Entry 9AV9 (X-ray diffraction, 1.94 A resolution); this record covers chains A and D of the 4 polymer chains in the assembly.

== Chain A ==
Protein: Hemoglobin subunit alpha
Source organism: Homo sapiens
UniProtKB: P69905 (HBA_HUMAN); residues 1-141 here correspond to UniProt positions 2-142 (UniProt number = residue number + 1)
Sequence (141 residues; row label = number of the first residue in the row):
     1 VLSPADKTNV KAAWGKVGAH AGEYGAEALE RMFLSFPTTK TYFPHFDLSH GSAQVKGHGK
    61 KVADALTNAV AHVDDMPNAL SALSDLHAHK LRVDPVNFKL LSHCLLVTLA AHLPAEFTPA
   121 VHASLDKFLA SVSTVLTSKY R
Bound ions: heme Fe near His-87 (its only coordinating residue here)
Residues lining bound ligands: heme (HEM): Met-32, Thr-39, Tyr-42, Phe-43, His-45, Phe-46, His-58, Lys-61, Val-62, Ala-65, Leu-66, Leu-83, Leu-86, His-87, Leu-91, Val-93, Asn-97, Phe-98, Leu-101, Val-132, Leu-136
Curated features (UniProtKB/Swiss-Prot):
  - binding site (O2): His-58
  - binding site (heme b): His-87
  - site: Thr-8, Asn-9 (Microbial infection: Cleavage), Lys-11 (Not glycated), Ala-13, Trp-14 (Microbial infection: Cleavage), Tyr-24, Gly-25 (Microbial infection: Cleavage), Leu-29, Glu-30 (Microbial infection: Cleavage), His-45, Phe-46 (Microbial infection: Cleavage), Asp-47, Leu-48 (Microbial infection: Cleavage), Ser-52, Ala-53 (Microbial infection: Cleavage), Val-55, Lys-56 (Microbial infection: Cleavage), Lys-56 (Not glycated), Gly-59, Lys-60 (Microbial infection: Cleavage), Lys-60 (Not glycated), Lys-90 (Not glycated), Leu-91, Arg-92 (Microbial infection: Cleavage), Lys-99 (Not glycated), Leu-106, Val-107 (Microbial infection: Cleavage), Thr-108, Leu-109 (Microbial infection: Cleavage), Val-121, His-122 (Microbial infection: Cleavage), Ser-133, Thr-134 (Microbial infection: Cleavage)
  - modified residue: Ser-3 (Phosphoserine), Lys-7 (N6-succinyllysine), Thr-8 (Phosphothreonine), Lys-11 (N6-succinyllysine), Lys-16 (N6-acetyllysine), Tyr-24 (Phosphotyrosine), Ser-35 (Phosphoserine), Lys-40 (N6-succinyllysine), Ser-49 (Phosphoserine), Ser-102 (Phosphoserine), Thr-108 (Phosphothreonine), Ser-124 (Phosphoserine), Ser-131 (Phosphoserine), Thr-134 (Phosphothreonine), Thr-137 (Phosphothreonine), Ser-138 (Phosphoserine)
  - glycosylation (N-linked (Glc) (glycation) lysine): Lys-7, Lys-16, Lys-40, Lys-61

== Chain D ==
Protein: Hemoglobin subunit beta
Source organism: Homo sapiens
UniProtKB: P68871 (HBB_HUMAN); residues 1-146 here correspond to UniProt positions 2-147 (UniProt number = residue number + 1)
Sequence (146 residues; each row starts with the number of its first residue):
     1 VHLTPAEKSA VTALWGKVNV DEVGGEALGR LLVVYPWTQR FFESFGDLST PDAVMGNPKV
    61 KAHGKKVLGA FSDGLAHLDN LKGTFATLSE LHCDKLHVDP ENFRLLGNVL VCVLAHHFGK
   121 EFTPPVQAAY QKVVAGVANA LAHKYH
Disordered / not traced: 145-146
Construct notes: engineered mutation Ala-6 (Glu7 in P68871)
Bound ions: heme Fe near His-92 (its only coordinating residue here)
Residues lining bound ligands: heme (HEM): Leu-31, Thr-38, Phe-41, Phe-42, Phe-45, His-63, Lys-66, Val-67, Ala-70, Phe-71, Phe-85, Leu-88, Leu-91, His-92, Leu-96, Val-98, Asn-102, Phe-103, Leu-106, Val-137, Leu-141
Curated features (UniProtKB/Swiss-Prot):
  - binding site ((2R)-2,3-bisphosphoglycerate): Val-1, His-2, Lys-82, His-143
  - binding site (heme b): His-63, His-92
  - site: Glu-7, Lys-8 (Microbial infection: Cleavage), Gly-25, Glu-26 (Microbial infection: Cleavage), Gly-29, Arg-30 (Microbial infection: Cleavage), Tyr-35, Pro-36 (Microbial infection: Cleavage), Trp-37, Thr-38 (Microbial infection: Cleavage), Phe-45, Gly-46 (Microbial infection: Cleavage), Asp-52, Ala-53 (Microbial infection: Cleavage), Gly-56, Asn-57 (Microbial infection: Cleavage), Lys-59 (Not glycated), Phe-71, Ser-72 (Microbial infection: Cleavage), Gly-74, Leu-75 (Microbial infection: Cleavage), Lys-82 (Not glycated), Thr-84, Phe-85 (Microbial infection: Cleavage), His-92, Cys-93 (Microbial infection: Cleavage), Lys-95 (Not glycated), Arg-104, Leu-105 (Microbial infection: Cleavage), Leu-110, Val-111 (Microbial infection: Cleavage), Gly-119, Lys-120 (Microbial infection: Cleavage), Phe-122, Thr-123 (Microbial infection: Cleavage), Ala-128, Ala-129 (Microbial infection: Cleavage) and 2 more in UniProt
  - modified residue: Val-1 (N-acetylvaline), Ser-9 (Phosphoserine), Thr-12 (Phosphothreonine), Ser-44 (Phosphoserine), Thr-50 (Phosphothreonine), Lys-59 (N6-acetyllysine), Lys-82 (N6-acetyllysine), Thr-87 (Phosphothreonine), Cys-93 (S-nitrosocysteine), Lys-144 (N6-acetyllysine)
  - glycosylation: Val-1 (N-linked (Glc) (glycation) valine), Lys-8 (N-linked (Glc) (glycation) lysine), Lys-17 (N-linked (Glc) (glycation) lysine), Lys-66 (N-linked (Glc) (glycation) lysine), Lys-120 (N-linked (Glc) (glycation) lysine), Lys-144 (N-linked (Glc) (glycation) lysine)
What the authors report for this chain:
  - mutagenesis - E6A: unchanged binding to oxygen

== Interface between chain A and chain D ==
Residue-residue contacts (15):
  Thr-38(A) with His-97(D)
  Thr-41(A) with Arg-40(D), hydrogen bond
  Tyr-42(A) with Arg-40(D)
  Leu-91(A) with Arg-40(D), hydrogen bond (backbone-side chain)
  Arg-92(A) with Pro-36(D); Trp-37(D); Gln-39(D), hydrogen bond; Arg-40(D); Glu-43(D), salt bridge
  Val-93(A) with Trp-37(D)
  Asp-94(A) with Trp-37(D); Asn-102(D), hydrogen bond
  Pro-95(A) with Trp-37(D)
  Val-96(A) with Asp-99(D)
  Lys-139(A) with Pro-36(D)
Other interface residues (no listed pair), chain D (9 interface residues in all): Leu-48

== In short ==
10 residues of chain A face 9 of chain D across their interface, with 4 hydrogen bonds and 1 salt bridge.
Polar contacts include Arg-92(A)/Glu-43(D), Thr-41(A)/Arg-40(D) and Leu-91(A)/Arg-40(D). Bound to chain A:
heme. Ligands of chain D: heme. The paper reports that E6A of chain D leaves binding to oxygen unchanged.
Chain A is Hemoglobin subunit alpha and chain D is Hemoglobin subunit beta, both from Homo sapiens; the
structure, R2-state HbG-Makassar hemoglobin, was determined by X-ray diffraction together with 9AYZ from the
same study.
